PDB entry 7XGJ | X-ray diffraction, 2.80 A resolution | chains A and D

# Chain A
Name: Matrix metalloproteinase-2
Organism: Homo sapiens
Notes: EC 3.4.24.24; engineered mutation(s): D28A, H55Y, E109K, Q111V, E122A
Amino-acid sequence (168 residues; row label = number of the first residue in the row):
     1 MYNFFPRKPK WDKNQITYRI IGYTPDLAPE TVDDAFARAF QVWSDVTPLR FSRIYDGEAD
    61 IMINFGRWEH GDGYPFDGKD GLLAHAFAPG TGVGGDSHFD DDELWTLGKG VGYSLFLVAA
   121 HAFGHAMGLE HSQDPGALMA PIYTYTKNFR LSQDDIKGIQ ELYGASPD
Ion coordination: Ca2+ site 1: D26, D101, E103; Ca2+ site 2: D60, G92, G94, D96; Ca2+ site 3: R67, E69 (shared with 2 residues of chain B); Zn2+ site 1: H70, D72, H85, H98; Ca2+ site 4: D77, G78, D80, L82, D100, E103; Zn2+ site 2: H121, H125, H131 (shared with D3(D) of chain D)

# Chain D
Name: Gzs-asn-asp-ala-leu-iml-eoe-NH2
Amino-acid sequence (8 residues; each row starts with the number of its first residue):
     1 XNDALXXX
Modified / non-standard residues: GZS (4-[(4-phenoxyphenyl)sulfonylamino]butanoic acid) at position 1, IML (N-methyl-isoleucine) at position 6, EOE (beta3-proline) at position 7, NH2 (amino group) at position 8
Ion coordination: Zn2+: D3 (shared with H121(A), H125(A), H131(A) of chain A)

# How chain A and chain D interact
Pairs across the interface (36):
  F5(A) - A4(D)  hydrophobic
  F5(A) - L5(D)
  F5(A) - IML_6(D)
  R7(A) - IML_6(D)
  Y74(A) - IML_6(D)
  G81(A) - GZS_1(D)
  L82(A) - GZS_1(D)
  L83(A) - GZS_1(D)
  A84(A) - GZS_1(D)
  A84(A) - D3(D)
  H85(A) - D3(D)
  H85(A) - L5(D)
  A86(A) - D3(D)  hydrogen bond (backbone-backbone)
  A86(A) - A4(D)
  A86(A) - L5(D)  hydrogen bond (backbone-backbone)
  F87(A) - L5(D)  hydrophobic
  F87(A) - IML_6(D)
  F87(A) - EOE_7(D)
  A88(A) - L5(D)  hydrogen bond (backbone-backbone)
  A88(A) - EOE_7(D)
  G94(A) - EOE_7(D)
  L117(A) - GZS_1(D)
  V118(A) - GZS_1(D)
  H121(A) - GZS_1(D)
  H121(A) - D3(D)  salt bridge
  H125(A) - D3(D)  salt bridge
  H125(A) - A4(D)
  E130(A) - A4(D)
  H131(A) - GZS_1(D)
  H131(A) - D3(D)  salt bridge
  L138(A) - GZS_1(D)
  A140(A) - GZS_1(D)
  P141(A) - GZS_1(D)
  I142(A) - GZS_1(D)
  Y143(A) - GZS_1(D)
  T144(A) - GZS_1(D)
Other interface residues (no listed pair), chain A (25 interface residues in all): P89
Other interface residues (no listed pair), chain D (7 interface residues in all): N2

# Summary
25 residues of chain A and 7 residues of chain D are in contact; the contacts include 3 hydrogen bonds and 3
salt bridges. Among the polar pairs are H121(A)-D3(D), H125(A)-D3(D) and H131(A)-D3(D). The Ca2+ site 1 is
built by D26(A), D101(A) and E103(A).
Chain A is Matrix metalloproteinase-2 (Homo sapiens) and chain D is Gzs-asn-asp-ala-leu-iml-eoe-NH2; the
structure, Crystal structure of human MMP-2 catalytic domain in complex with inhibitor, was determined by
X-ray diffraction (same publication as 7XJO).
